Entry 2PUO (X-ray diffraction, 1.70 A resolution); this record covers chains A and B.

# Chain A
Name: Ferredoxin-thioredoxin reductase, catalytic chain
Organism: Synechocystis sp
Reference sequence: Q55389 (Q55389_SYNY3); residues 7-115 here correspond to UniProt positions 8-116 (UniProt number = residue number + 1)
Chain sequence (109 residues; numbered 7 to 115; the number before each row is that of its first residue):
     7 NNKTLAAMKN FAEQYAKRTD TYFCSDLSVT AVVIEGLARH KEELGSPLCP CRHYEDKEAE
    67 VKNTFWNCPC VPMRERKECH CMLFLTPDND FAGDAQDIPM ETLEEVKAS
Glycans and other covalent adducts: N-ethylmaleimide (NEQ) linked to Cys-57
Bound ions: 4Fe-4S cluster Fe: Cys-55, Cys-74, Cys-76, Cys-85, Cys-87
Residues lining bound ligands:
  - N-ethylmaleimide (NEQ): Val-35, Val-38, Val-39, His-86, Cys-87, Met-88
  - 4Fe-4S cluster (SF4): Val-39, Cys-55, Trp-72, Cys-74, Pro-75, Cys-76, Met-79, Cys-85, His-86, Cys-87, Leu-89, Phe-90
Curated features (UniProtKB/Swiss-Prot):
  - active site: Cys-57 (Nucleophile)
  - binding site ([4Fe-4S] cluster): Cys-55, Cys-74, Cys-76, Cys-85
  - site: His-86 (Increases the nucleophilicity of the active site Cys)

# Chain B
Name: Ferredoxin-thioredoxin reductase, variable chain
Organism: Synechocystis sp
Reference sequence: Q55781 (FTRV_SYNY3); numbering as in UniProt (aligned over 1-73)
Chain sequence (73 residues; row label = number of the first residue in the row):
     1 MNVGDRVRVT SSVVVYHHPE HKKTAFDLQG MEGEVAAVLT EWQGRPISAN LPVLVKFEQR
    61 FKAHFRPDEV TLI
Curated features (UniProtKB/Swiss-Prot):
  - region: Gln-43 to Pro-46 (Interaction with ferredoxin)

# Chain A / chain B interface
Residue-residue contacts - 34 pairs, chain A then chain B:
  Arg-24(A) with Lys-23(B), hydrogen bond (backbone-side chain)
  Tyr-60(A) with Ser-48(B)
  Asp-62(A) with Arg-45(B)
  Ala-65(A) with Trp-42(B); Arg-45(B)
  Glu-66(A) with Ile-47(B); Ser-48(B), hydrogen bond
  Lys-68(A) with Trp-42(B)
  Asn-69(A) with Leu-39(B); Ile-47(B)
  Phe-71(A) with Ala-49(B), hydrophobic; Asn-50(B); Leu-51(B); His-64(B)
  Trp-72(A) with Ser-48(B), hydrogen bond (side chain-backbone); Ala-49(B); Asn-50(B)
  Val-77(A) with His-64(B)
  Pro-78(A) with Asn-50(B); Leu-51(B), hydrophobic
  Glu-81(A) with Val-14(B); Val-15(B); Tyr-16(B), hydrogen bond (backbone-backbone); His-17(B), salt bridge; Ala-63(B); His-64(B), salt bridge
  Arg-82(A) with Val-13(B); Val-14(B); Tyr-16(B); Leu-51(B); His-64(B), hydrogen bond (side chain-backbone); Phe-65(B); Glu-69(B), salt bridge
  Lys-83(A) with Tyr-16(B)
Also at the interface, not in a pair above, chain A (18 interface residues in all): Arg-58, His-59, Glu-61, Arg-80
Also at the interface, not in a pair above, chain B (20 interface residues in all): Pro-46, Lys-62

# Summary
Chain A and chain B form an interface of 18 and 20 residues respectively, with 5 hydrogen bonds and 3 salt
bridges. Polar pairs include Glu-81(A)/His-17(B), Glu-81(A)/His-64(B) and Arg-82(A)/Glu-69(B). Bound to chain
A: 4Fe-4S cluster. Covalently linked N-ethylmaleimide: at Cys-57(A).
Here chain A is Ferredoxin-thioredoxin reductase, catalytic chain and chain B is Ferredoxin-thioredoxin
reductase, variable chain, both from Synechocystis sp. Entry 2PUO (Crystal srtucture of the NEM modified
ferredoxin:thioredoxin reductase) was determined by X-ray diffraction (same publication as 2PU9, 2PUK and
2PVD).
